Entry 8PB1 (electron microscopy, 3.50 A resolution); this record covers chains A and B of the 4 polymer chains in the assembly.

# Chain A
Molecule: Interleukin-12 subunit alpha
From: Mus musculus
UniProt: P43431 (IL12A_MOUSE); residues 23-215 here = UniProt positions 23-215
Chain sequence (231 residues; row label = number of the first residue in the row):
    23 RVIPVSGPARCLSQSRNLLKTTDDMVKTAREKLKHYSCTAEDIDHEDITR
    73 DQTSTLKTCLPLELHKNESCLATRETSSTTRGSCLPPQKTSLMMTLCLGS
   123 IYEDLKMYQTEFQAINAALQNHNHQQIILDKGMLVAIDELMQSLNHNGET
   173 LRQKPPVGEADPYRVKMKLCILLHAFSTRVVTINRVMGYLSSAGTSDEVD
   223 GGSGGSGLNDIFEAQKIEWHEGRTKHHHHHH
Not modelled in the structure: 23-31, 62-63, 93-101, 169-183, 215-253
Cystine bridges: Cys33-Cys106, Cys60-Cys192, Cys81-Cys119
Differences from the reference sequence: expression tag (216-253)
Swiss-Prot annotation at these positions:
  - glycosylation: Asn89 (N-linked (GlcNAc...) asparagine)

# Chain B
Molecule: Interleukin-12 subunit beta
From: Mus musculus
UniProt: P43432 (IL12B_MOUSE); residue numbers follow UniProt; this construct covers 23-335
Chain sequence (313 residues; row label = number of the first residue in the row):
    23 MWELEKDVYVVEVDWTPDAPGETVNLTCDTPEEDDITWTSDQRHGVIGSG
    73 KTLTITVKEFLDAGQYTCHKGGETLSHSHLLLHKKENGIWSTEILKNFKN
   123 KTFLKCEAPNYSGRFTCSWLVQRNMDLKFNIKSSSSSPDSRAVTCGMASL
   173 SAEKVTLDQRDYEKYSVSCQEDVTCPTAEETLPIELALEARQQNKYENYS
   223 TSFFIRDIIKPDPPKNLQMKPLKNSQVEVSWEYPDSWSTPHSYFSLKFFV
   273 RIQRKKEKMKETEEGCNQKGAFLVEKTSTEVQCKGGNVCVQAQDRYYNSS
   323 CSKWACVPCRVRS
Not modelled in the structure: 276-291, 332-335
Cystine bridges: Cys50-Cys90, Cys128-Cys139, Cys167-Cys191, Cys305-Cys331, Cys311-Cys328
Covalent attachments: glycan linked to Asn220
Swiss-Prot annotation at these positions:
  - glycosylation (N-linked (GlcNAc...) asparagine): Asn47, Asn122, Asn132, Asn220
  - natural variant: Met169 (M169T: In strain: B10.S/J and SJL/J), Phe294 (F294L: In strain: B10.S/J and SJL/J)

# Interface between chain A and chain B
Disulfides between the chains: Cys92(A)-Cys197(B)
Pairs across the interface - 35 pairs, chain A then chain B:
  Arg38(A) - Arg317(B)
  Arg38(A) - Tyr318(B)
  Leu41(A) - Tyr318(B)  hydrophobic
  Thr77(A) - Ala200(B)
  Leu78(A) - Thr199(B)
  Leu78(A) - Ala200(B)  hydrogen bond (backbone-backbone)
  Leu78(A) - Glu201(B)
  Leu78(A) - Thr203(B)
  Cys81(A) - Ala200(B)
  Cys81(A) - Tyr265(B)  hydrogen bond (backbone-side chain)
  Leu82(A) - Pro198(B)
  Leu82(A) - Thr199(B)
  Leu82(A) - Ala200(B)  hydrophobic
  Leu82(A) - Tyr265(B)
  Pro83(A) - Tyr265(B)
  Glu85(A) - Thr261(B)  hydrogen bond
  Glu85(A) - Pro262(B)
  Leu86(A) - Pro198(B)  hydrophobic
  Ser91(A) - Cys197(B)
  Cys92(A) - Cys197(B)  disulfide
  Cys92(A) - Pro198(B)  hydrogen bond (side chain-backbone)
  Thr200(A) - Glu201(B)
  Arg201(A) - Glu201(B)  salt bridge
  Val203(A) - Tyr318(B)  hydrophobic
  Val203(A) - Tyr319(B)
  Thr204(A) - Glu201(B)  hydrogen bond
  Arg207(A) - Tyr133(B)  hydrogen bond
  Arg207(A) - Tyr265(B)
  Arg207(A) - Asp316(B)  salt bridge
  Arg207(A) - Tyr318(B)
  Arg207(A) - Tyr319(B)
  Val208(A) - Tyr265(B)
  Gly210(A) - Ser264(B)
  Tyr211(A) - Ser264(B)
  Tyr211(A) - Tyr265(B)  hydrophobic
Interface residues without a listed pair, chain A (22 interface residues in all): Ile65, His67, Asn206
Interface residues without a listed pair, chain B (17 interface residues in all): Phe226, Arg228

# In short
Chain A and chain B form an interface of 22 and 17 residues respectively; the contacts include 1 disulfide
bond, 6 hydrogen bonds and 2 salt bridges. Polar pairs include Arg201(A)-Glu201(B), Arg207(A)-Asp316(B) and
Cys81(A)-Tyr265(B).
Chain A is Interleukin-12 subunit alpha and chain B is Interleukin-12 subunit beta, both from Mus musculus;
the structure, Cryo-EM structure of a pre-dimerized murine IL-12 complete extracellular signaling complex
(Class 1), obtained after local ..., was determined by electron microscopy together with 8CR5, 8CR6, 8CR8,
8ODZ, 8OE0 and 8OE4 from the same study.
